Entry 4E7Z (X-ray diffraction, 2.30 A resolution); this record covers chain A.

[Chain A]
Protein: Myosin-VI
From: Sus scrofa
UniProtKB: F1RQI7 (F1RQI7_PIG); residues 2-789 here = UniProt positions 2-789
Amino-acid sequence (798 residues; row label = number of the first residue in the row; numbers below 1 keep their minus sign (Met-8 is residue -8)):
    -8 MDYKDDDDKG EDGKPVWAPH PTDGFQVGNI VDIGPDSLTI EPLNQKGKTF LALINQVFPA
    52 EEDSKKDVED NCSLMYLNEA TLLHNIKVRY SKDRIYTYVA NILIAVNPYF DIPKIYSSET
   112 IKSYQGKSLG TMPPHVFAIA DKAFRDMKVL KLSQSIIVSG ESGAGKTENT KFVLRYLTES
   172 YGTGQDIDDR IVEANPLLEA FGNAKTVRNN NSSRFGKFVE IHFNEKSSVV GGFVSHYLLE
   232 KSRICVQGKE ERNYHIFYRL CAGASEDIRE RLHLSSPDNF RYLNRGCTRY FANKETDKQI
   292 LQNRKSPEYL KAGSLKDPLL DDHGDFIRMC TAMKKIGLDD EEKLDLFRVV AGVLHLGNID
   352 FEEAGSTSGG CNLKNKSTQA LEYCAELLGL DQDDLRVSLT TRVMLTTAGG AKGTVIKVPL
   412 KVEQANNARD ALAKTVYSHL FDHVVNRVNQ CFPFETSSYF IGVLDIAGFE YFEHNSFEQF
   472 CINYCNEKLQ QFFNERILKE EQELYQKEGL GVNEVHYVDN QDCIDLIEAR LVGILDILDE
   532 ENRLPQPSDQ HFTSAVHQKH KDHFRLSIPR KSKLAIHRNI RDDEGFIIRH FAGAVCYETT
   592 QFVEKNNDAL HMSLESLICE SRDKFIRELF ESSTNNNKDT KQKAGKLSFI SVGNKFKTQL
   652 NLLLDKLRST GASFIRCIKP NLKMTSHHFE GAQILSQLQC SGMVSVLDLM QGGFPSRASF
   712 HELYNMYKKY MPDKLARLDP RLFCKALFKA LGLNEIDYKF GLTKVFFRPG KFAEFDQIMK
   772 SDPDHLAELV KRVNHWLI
Not modelled in the structure: -8 to 4, 176, 397-405, 623-637, 789
Construct notes: expression tag (-8 to 1)
Ion coordination: Mg2+: Thr158, Ser204 (together with ADP, vanadate)
Small-molecule neighbours: ADP (adenosine-5'-diphosphate): Ile86, Tyr87, Asn98, Pro99, Tyr100, Phe101, Asp102, Tyr107, Glu152, Ser153, Gly154, Ala155, Gly156, Lys157, Thr158, Glu159, Phe163, Asn200, Asn202, Leu310

[Summary]
Chain A binds ADP. Thr158 and Ser204 form the Mg2+ site.
Chain A is Myosin-VI (Sus scrofa); the structure, Myosin VI (MD) pre-powerstroke state, P21 crystal form, was
determined by X-ray diffraction, deposited together with 4ANJ and 4E7S.
